9B63 - chains B and A of the 8 polymer chains in the assembly; structure by electron microscopy, 2.76 A resolution.

# Chain B (and A)
Protein: Isoform Flip of Glutamate receptor 2
From: Rattus norvegicus
Notes: chain A of this document is another copy of the same molecule, construct and numbering; everything in this record applies to it too
UniProt: P19491 (GRIA2_RAT), isoform P19491-2; the construct has insertions or renumbered stretches relative to UniProt, so the offset changes along the chain: -20 to 847 = UniProt 1-868; 855-868 = UniProt 870-883
Amino-acid sequence (889 residues; row label = number of the first residue in the row; numbers below 1 keep their minus sign (Met-20 is residue -20)):
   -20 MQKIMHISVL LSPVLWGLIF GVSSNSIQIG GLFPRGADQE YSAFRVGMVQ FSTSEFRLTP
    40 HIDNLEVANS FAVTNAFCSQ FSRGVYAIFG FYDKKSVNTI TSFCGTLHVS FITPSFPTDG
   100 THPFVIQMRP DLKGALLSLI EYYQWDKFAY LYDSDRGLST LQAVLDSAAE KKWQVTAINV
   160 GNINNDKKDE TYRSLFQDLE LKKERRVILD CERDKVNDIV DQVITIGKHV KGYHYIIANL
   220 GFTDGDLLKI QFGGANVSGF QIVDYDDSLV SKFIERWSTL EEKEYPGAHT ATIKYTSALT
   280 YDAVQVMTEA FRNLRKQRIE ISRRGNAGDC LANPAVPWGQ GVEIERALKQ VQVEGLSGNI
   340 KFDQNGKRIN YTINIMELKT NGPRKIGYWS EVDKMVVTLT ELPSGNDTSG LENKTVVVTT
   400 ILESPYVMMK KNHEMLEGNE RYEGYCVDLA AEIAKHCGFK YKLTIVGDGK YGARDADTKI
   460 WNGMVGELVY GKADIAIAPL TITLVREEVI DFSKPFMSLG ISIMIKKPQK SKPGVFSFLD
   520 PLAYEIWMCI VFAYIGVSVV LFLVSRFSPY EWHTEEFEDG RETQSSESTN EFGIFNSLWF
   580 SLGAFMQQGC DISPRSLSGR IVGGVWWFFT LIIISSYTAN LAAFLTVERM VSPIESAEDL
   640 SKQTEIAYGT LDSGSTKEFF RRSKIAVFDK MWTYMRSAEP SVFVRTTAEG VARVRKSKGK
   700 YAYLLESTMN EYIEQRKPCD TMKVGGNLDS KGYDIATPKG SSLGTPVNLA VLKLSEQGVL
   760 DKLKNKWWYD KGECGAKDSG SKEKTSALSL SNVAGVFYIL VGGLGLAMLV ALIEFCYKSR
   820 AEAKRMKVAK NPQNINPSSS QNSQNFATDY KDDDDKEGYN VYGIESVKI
Disordered / not traced: -20 to 507, 552-566, 630-783, 826-868 (chain A: -20 to 510, 552-566, 632-783, 826-868)
Construct notes: conflict Asp733 (Gly754 in P19491); insertion (848, 850-854)
Curated features (UniProtKB/Swiss-Prot):
  - region: Ala846, Thr847, Tyr849, Lys855 to Gly862 (Required for interaction with IQSEC1)
  - binding site (L-glutamate): Pro478, Thr480, Arg485, Ser654, Thr655, Glu705
  - site: Arg453 (Interaction with the cone snail toxin Con-ikot-ikot), Ile633 (Crucial to convey clamshell closure to channel opening), Arg660 (Interaction with the cone snail toxin Con-ikot-ikot), Lys752 (Interaction with the cone snail toxin Con-ikot-ikot)
  - modified residue: Ser662 (Phosphoserine), Ser696 (Phosphoserine), Ser839 (Phosphoserine), Ser842 (Phosphoserine), Tyr861 (Phosphotyrosine), Ser865 (Phosphoserine)
  - lipidation (S-palmitoyl cysteine): Cys589, Cys815
  - glycosylation (N-linked (GlcNAc...) asparagine): Asn235, Asn349, Asn385, Asn392

# Interface between chain B and chain A
Pairs across the interface (86):
  Phe517(B) - Phe607(A)  hydrophobic
  Phe517(B) - Ile611(A)  hydrophobic
  Phe574(B) - Arg594(A)
  Phe574(B) - Leu596(A)  hydrophobic
  Phe574(B) - Arg599(A)
  Asn575(B) - Arg599(A)  hydrogen bond
  Trp578(B) - Ser592(A)
  Trp578(B) - Pro593(A)
  Trp578(B) - Arg599(A)
  Trp578(B) - Gly603(A)
  Trp578(B) - Trp606(A)  hydrophobic
  Leu581(B) - Gly603(A)
  Gly582(B) - Trp606(A)
  Met585(B) - Gln586(A)
  Met585(B) - Trp606(A)  hydrophobic
  Met585(B) - Phe607(A)  hydrophobic
  Met585(B) - Leu610(A)  hydrophobic
  Gln587(B) - Ala583(A)  hydrogen bond (side chain-backbone)
  Gln587(B) - Gln586(A)
  Gln587(B) - Trp606(A)
  Cys589(B) - Ser592(A)  hydrogen bond (backbone-side chain)
  Asp590(B) - Ser592(A)
  Ile613(B) - Leu610(A)  hydrophobic
  Tyr616(B) - Ile611(A)
  Tyr616(B) - Ser614(A)
  Thr617(B) - Ser614(A)  hydrogen bond
  Thr617(B) - Ala618(A)
  Leu620(B) - Ser615(A)
  Leu620(B) - Ala618(A)  hydrophobic
  Ala621(B) - Ala618(A)
  Leu624(B) - Ala618(A)
  Leu624(B) - Asn619(A)
  Leu624(B) - Ala622(A)  hydrophobic
  Thr625(B) - Ala622(A)
  Thr625(B) - Thr625(A)
  Thr625(B) - Val626(A)
  Thr784(B) - Phe623(A)
  Thr784(B) - Val626(A)
  Ser785(B) - Asn619(A)  hydrogen bond (backbone-side chain)
  Ser785(B) - Phe623(A)
  Ala786(B) - Asp519(A)
  Ala786(B) - Pro520(A)
  Ala786(B) - Leu521(A)
  Ala786(B) - Asn619(A)
  Ala786(B) - Phe623(A)
  Leu787(B) - Pro520(A)  hydrogen bond (backbone-backbone)
  Leu787(B) - Leu521(A)
  Leu787(B) - Ala522(A)  hydrogen bond (backbone-backbone)
  Leu787(B) - Ile525(A)
  Leu787(B) - Ser615(A)
  Leu787(B) - Asn619(A)
  Ser788(B) - Ile525(A)
  Leu789(B) - Ile525(A)
  Leu789(B) - Cys528(A)  hydrophobic
  Val792(B) - Ile525(A)  hydrophobic
  Val792(B) - Ile612(A)  hydrophobic
  Val795(B) - Phe608(A)  hydrophobic
  Phe796(B) - Cys528(A)
  Phe796(B) - Ile529(A)
  Phe796(B) - Phe608(A)  hydrophobic
  Leu799(B) - Ala532(A)  hydrophobic
  Leu799(B) - Val536(A)  hydrophobic
  Leu799(B) - Val604(A)  hydrophobic
  Leu799(B) - Trp605(A)  hydrophobic
  Leu799(B) - Phe608(A)  hydrophobic
  Gly802(B) - Ile600(A)
  Gly802(B) - Val604(A)
  Leu803(B) - Val536(A)  hydrophobic
  Leu803(B) - Val539(A)  hydrophobic
  Leu803(B) - Val601(A)  hydrophobic
  Ala806(B) - Ser597(A)
  Ala806(B) - Ile600(A)  hydrophobic
  Ala806(B) - Val601(A)  hydrophobic
  Met807(B) - Leu542(A)  hydrophobic
  Val809(B) - Leu596(A)  hydrophobic
  Ala810(B) - Val543(A)  hydrophobic
  Ala810(B) - Phe546(A)
  Ala810(B) - Ser597(A)
  Leu811(B) - Phe546(A)  hydrophobic
  Phe814(B) - Phe546(A)  hydrophobic
  Phe814(B) - Pro548(A)
  Phe814(B) - Tyr549(A)  hydrophobic
  Lys817(B) - Tyr549(A)
  Lys817(B) - Glu550(A)
  Ser818(B) - Tyr549(A)  hydrogen bond
  Glu821(B) - Tyr549(A)
Interface residues without a listed pair, chain B (42 interface residues in all): Leu518, Gln586, Ile798, Leu805
Interface residues without a listed pair, chain A (53 interface residues in all): Glu524, Gly535, Gly582, Gln587, Gly588, Ile591, Gly602, Thr609, Thr617, Ala621

# Overview
42 residues of chain B face 53 of chain A across their interface; the contacts include 8 hydrogen bonds. Polar
pairs include Asn575(B)-Arg599(A), Gln587(B)-Ala583(A) and Cys589(B)-Ser592(A). From UniProt: 6
L-glutamate-binding residues on chain B.
Chain B and chain A are both Isoform Flip of Glutamate receptor 2 (Rattus norvegicus); the structure, GluA2
flip Q in complex with TARPgamma2 at pH5, consensus structure of TMD-TARPgamma2, was determined by electron
microscopy, deposited together with 9B5Z, 9B60, 9B61, 9B64, 9B67 and 9B6A.
